Entry 7EKQ (electron microscopy, 3.60 A resolution); this record covers chains H and I of the 19 polymer chains in the assembly.

[Chain H]
Name: ATP-dependent Clp protease proteolytic subunit
From: Chlamydomonas reinhardtii
Notes: EC 3.4.21.92
UniProt: P42380 (CLPP_CHLRE); residues 316-523 here correspond to UniProt positions 317-524 (UniProt number = residue number + 1)
Amino-acid sequence (208 residues; each row starts with the number of its first residue):
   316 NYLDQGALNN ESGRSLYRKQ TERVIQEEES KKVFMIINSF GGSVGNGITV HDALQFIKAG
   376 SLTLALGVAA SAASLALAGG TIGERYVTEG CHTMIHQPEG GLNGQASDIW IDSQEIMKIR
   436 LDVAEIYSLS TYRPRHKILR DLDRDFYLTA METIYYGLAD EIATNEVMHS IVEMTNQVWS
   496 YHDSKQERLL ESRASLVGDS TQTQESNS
Not modelled in the structure: 316-344, 493-523
Curated features (UniProtKB/Swiss-Prot):
  - active site: Ser386 (Nucleophile), His411

[Chain I]
Name: ATP-dependent Clp protease proteolytic subunit
From: Chlamydomonas reinhardtii
UniProt: A0A2K3CXW8 (A0A2K3CXW8_CHLRE); residues 1-246 here correspond to UniProt positions 166-411 (UniProt number = residue number + 165)
Amino-acid sequence (246 residues; each row starts with the number of its first residue):
     1 AYGDYPNYPE GRPLFLPEAE RFGNPPDLPS LLLQQRVIYI SMPFLPSVTE LVVAQCYYLD
    61 FDDRNRQRPI YVYLNSTGCI NDKGQAISAD NEFYAIWAAL GFTRAPLYTG VTWKAQNQAA
   121 VLLSAGQKGH RYSFPHAKIS TAPPVMNRVF GQAVDAQLQA NELDYATKYY AAILARSTGK
   181 DLETCQKQYL SRKRYFSVKE AYEEGLVDKL VPGFMLNRFR KMQKDAGVGE EDLFDMNKPK
   241 FKFRRQ
Not modelled in the structure: 1-7, 225-246

[Interface between chain H and chain I]
Pairs across the interface - 29 pairs, chain H then chain I:
  Asn353(H) - Ala95(I)
  Phe355(H) - Asn91(I)
  Leu381(H) - Ala95(I)  hydrophobic
  Gly382(H) - Asn91(I)
  Val383(H) - Asn91(I)
  Gly405(H) - Tyr94(I)
  His407(H) - Tyr94(I)
  His407(H) - Tyr165(I)
  Arg459(H) - Gln152(I)  hydrogen bond
  Arg459(H) - Val154(I)
  Arg459(H) - Asp155(I)  salt bridge
  Asp460(H) - Asp155(I)
  Asp460(H) - Leu158(I)
  Tyr462(H) - Leu158(I)  hydrophobic
  Tyr462(H) - Gln159(I)
  Tyr462(H) - Glu162(I)
  Thr464(H) - Tyr165(I)
  Asn480(H) - Gly101(I)
  Asn480(H) - Phe102(I)
  Met483(H) - Phe102(I)
  His484(H) - Asp60(I)
  His484(H) - Phe102(I)  hydrogen bond (side chain-backbone)
  His484(H) - Arg104(I)  hydrogen bond
  Val487(H) - Tyr57(I)  hydrophobic
  Val487(H) - Asp60(I)
  Val487(H) - Phe61(I)
  Thr490(H) - Tyr57(I)
  Thr490(H) - Phe61(I)
  Asn491(H) - Phe61(I)  hydrogen bond (side chain-backbone)
Other interface residues (no listed pair), chain H (18 interface residues in all): Thr403
Other interface residues (no listed pair), chain I (22 interface residues in all): Thr49, Asp62, Ala89, Glu92, Ala98, Tyr169

[In short]
18 residues of chain H face 22 of chain I across their interface; the contacts include 4 hydrogen bonds and 1
salt bridge. Polar contacts include Arg459(H)-Asp155(I), Arg459(H)-Gln152(I) and His484(H)-Phe102(I). From
UniProt: active-site residues Ser386(H) and His411(H) on chain H.
Here chain H is ATP-dependent Clp protease proteolytic subunit and chain I is ATP-dependent Clp protease
proteolytic subunit, both from Chlamydomonas reinhardtii. Entry 7EKQ (CrClpP-S2c) was determined by electron
microscopy together with 7EKO from the same study.
